PDB entry 3QVG | X-ray diffraction, 2.26 A resolution | chains B and D of the 4 polymer chains in the assembly

[Chain B (and D)]
Molecule: DNA repair protein XRCC1
Source organism: Mus musculus
Notes: chain D of this document is another copy of the same molecule, construct and numbering; everything in this record applies to it too
UniProt: Q60596 (XRCC1_MOUSE); residues 531-631 here = UniProt positions 531-631
Amino-acid sequence (106 residues; each row starts with the number of its first residue):
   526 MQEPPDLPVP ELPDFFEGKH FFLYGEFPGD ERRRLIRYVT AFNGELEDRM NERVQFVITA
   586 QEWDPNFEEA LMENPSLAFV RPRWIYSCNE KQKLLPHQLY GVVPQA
Disordered / not traced: 526-527
Differences from the reference sequence: expression tag (526-530); engineered mutation Val534 (Ile in Q60596), Arg574 (Tyr in Q60596)

[Interface between chain B and chain D]
Contacting residue pairs - 19 pairs, chain B then chain D:
  Trp588(B) with Leu624(D), hydrophobic
  Glu593(B) with Leu624(D)
  Leu596(B) with Gln623(D)
  Pro600(B) with Gln623(D), hydrogen bond (backbone-side chain)
  Leu602(B) with Gln623(D), hydrogen bond (backbone-side chain)
  Pro621(B) with Leu596(D), hydrophobic
  Gln623(B) with Leu596(D); Pro600(D), hydrogen bond (side chain-backbone); Leu602(D), hydrogen bond (side chain-backbone); Pro629(D)
  Leu624(B) with Trp588(D), hydrophobic; Glu593(D); Pro629(D)
  Gly626(B) with Val628(D)
  Val628(B) with Gln623(D); Gly626(D); Val628(D), hydrophobic
  Pro629(B) with Gln623(D); Leu624(D)
Also at the interface, not in a pair above, chain B (15 interface residues in all): Ser601, Phe604, Arg606, Val627
Also at the interface, not in a pair above, chain D (13 interface residues in all): Ser601, Pro621, Ala631
The authors on this interface:
  - hot spots on chain D (mutagenesis) - L596R (26.2 kDa): abolished binding to another copy of this molecule

[Overview]
15 residues of chain B face 13 of chain D across their interface; the contacts include 4 hydrogen bonds. Polar
pairs include Pro600(B)-Gln623(D) and Leu602(B)-Gln623(D). The paper reports that L596R of chain D abolishes
binding to another copy of this molecule.
Chain B and chain D are both DNA repair protein XRCC1 (Mus musculus); the structure, XRCC1 bound to DNA
ligase, was determined by X-ray diffraction together with 3PC6, 3PC7 and 3PC8 from the same study.
